5ZXH - chains B and C of the 6 polymer chains in the assembly; structure by X-ray diffraction, 2.80 A resolution.

[Chain B]
Protein: Tubulin beta-2B chain
Organism: Bos taurus
UniProtKB: Q6B856 (TBB2B_BOVIN); residues 1-445 here = UniProt positions 1-445
Amino-acid sequence (445 residues; row label = number of the first residue in the row):
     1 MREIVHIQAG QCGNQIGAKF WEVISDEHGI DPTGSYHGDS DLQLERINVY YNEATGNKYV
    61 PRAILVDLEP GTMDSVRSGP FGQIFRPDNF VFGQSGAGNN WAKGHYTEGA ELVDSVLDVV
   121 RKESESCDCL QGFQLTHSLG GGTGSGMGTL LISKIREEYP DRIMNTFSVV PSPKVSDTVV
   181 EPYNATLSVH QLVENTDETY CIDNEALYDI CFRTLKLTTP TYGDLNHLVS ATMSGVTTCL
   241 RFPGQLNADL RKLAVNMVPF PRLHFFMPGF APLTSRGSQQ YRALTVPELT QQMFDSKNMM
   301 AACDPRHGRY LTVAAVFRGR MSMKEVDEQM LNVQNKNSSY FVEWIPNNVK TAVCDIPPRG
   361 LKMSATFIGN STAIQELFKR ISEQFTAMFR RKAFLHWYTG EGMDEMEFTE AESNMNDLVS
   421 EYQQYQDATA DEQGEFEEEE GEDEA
Disordered / not traced: 276-279, 429-445
Construct notes: engineered mutation Val-170 (Met in Q6B856), Val-316 (Ile in Q6B856)
Ion coordination: Mg2+: Gln-11, Asp-177 (together with GDP); Ca2+ near Glu-111 (its only coordinating residue here)
Residues lining bound ligands:
  - 9LX (2-(6-fluoro-3-{[(4-methoxyphenyl)methyl]amino}imidazo[1,2-a]pyridin-2-yl)phenol): Val-236, Cys-239, Leu-240, Leu-246, Ala-248, Asp-249, Lys-252, Leu-253, Asn-256, Met-257, Thr-312, Val-313, Ala-314, Ala-315, Val-316, Asn-348, Lys-350, Thr-351, Ala-352, Ile-368
  - GDP (guanosine-5'-diphosphate): Gly-10, Gln-11, Cys-12, Gln-15, Ile-16, Asp-67, Asn-99, Ser-138, Gly-140, Gly-141, Gly-142, Thr-143, Gly-144, Ser-145, Val-169, Pro-171, Val-175, Ser-176, Asp-177, Glu-181, Asn-204, Leu-207, Tyr-222, Leu-225, Asn-226
Swiss-Prot annotation at these positions:
  - motif: Met-1 to Ile-4 (MREI motif)
  - binding site (GTP): Gln-11, Glu-69, Ser-138, Gly-142, Thr-143, Gly-144, Asn-204, Asn-226
  - binding site (Mg(2+)): Glu-69
  - modified residue: Ser-40 (Phosphoserine), Thr-55 (Phosphothreonine), Lys-58 (N6-acetyllysine), Ser-172 (Phosphoserine), Thr-285 (Phosphothreonine), Thr-290 (Phosphothreonine), Arg-318 (Omega-N-methylarginine), Glu-438 (5-glutamyl polyglutamate)
  - cross-link (Glycyl lysine isopeptide (Lys-Gly)): Lys-58 (interchain with G-Cter in ubiquitin), Lys-324 (interchain with G-Cter in ubiquitin)

[Chain C]
Protein: Tubulin alpha-1B chain
Organism: Sus scrofa
UniProtKB: Q2XVP4 (TBA1B_PIG); residue numbers follow UniProt; this construct covers 1-450
Amino-acid sequence (450 residues; numbered 1 to 450; the number before each row is that of its first residue):
     1 MRECISIHVG QAGVQIGNAC WELYCLEHGI QPDGQMPSDK TIGGGDDSFN TFFSETGAGK
    61 HVPRAVFVDL EPTVIDEVRT GTYRQLFHPE QLITGKEDAA NNYARGHYTI GKEIIDLVLD
   121 RIRKLADQCT GLQGFLVFHS FGGGTGSGFT SLLMERLSVD YGKKSKLEFS IYPAPQVSTA
   181 VVEPYNSILT THTTLEHSDC AFMVDNEAIY DICRRNLDIE RPTYTNLNRL ISQIVSSITA
   241 SLRFDGALNV DLTEFQTNLV PYPRIHFPLA TYAPVISAEK AYHEQLSVAE ITNACFEPAN
   301 QMVKCDPRHG KYMACCLLYR GDVVPKDVNA AIATIKTKRS IQFVDWCPTG FKVGINYQPP
   361 TVVPGGDLAK VQRAVCMLSN TTAIAEAWAR LDHKFDLMYA KRAFVHWYVG EGMEEGEFSE
   421 AREDMAALEK DYEEVGVDSV EGEGEEEGEE
Disordered / not traced: 441-450
Ion coordination: Ca2+: Asp-39, Thr-41, Gly-44, Glu-55
Residues lining bound ligands:
  - 9LX (2-(6-fluoro-3-{[(4-methoxyphenyl)methyl]amino}imidazo[1,2-a]pyridin-2-yl)phenol): Ser-178, Thr-179, Ala-180, Val-181
  - GTP (guanosine-5'-triphosphate): Gly-10, Gln-11, Ala-12, Gln-15, Ile-16, Asp-69, Asp-98, Ala-99, Ala-100, Asn-101, Ser-140, Gly-142, Gly-143, Gly-144, Thr-145, Gly-146, Ile-171, Pro-173, Val-177, Ser-178, Thr-179, Glu-183, Asn-206, Tyr-224, Leu-227, Asn-228, Ile-231
Swiss-Prot annotation at these positions:
  - motif: Met-1 to Cys-4 (MREC motif)
  - active site: Glu-254
  - binding site (GTP): Gly-10, Gln-11, Ala-12, Gln-15, Glu-71, Ala-99, Ser-140, Gly-143, Gly-144, Thr-145, Gly-146, Thr-179, Glu-183, Asn-206, Tyr-224, Asn-228, Leu-252
  - binding site (Mg(2+)): Glu-71
  - modified residue: Lys-40 (N6,N6,N6-trimethyllysine), Ser-48 (Phosphoserine), Ser-232 (Phosphoserine), Tyr-282 (3'-nitrotyrosine), Arg-339 (Omega-N-methylarginine), Ser-439 (Phosphoserine), Glu-443 (5-glutamyl polyglutamate), Glu-445 (5-glutamyl polyglutamate)
  - cross-link (Glycyl lysine isopeptide (Lys-Gly)): Lys-326 (interchain with G-Cter in ubiquitin), Lys-370 (interchain with G-Cter in ubiquitin)

[Chain B / chain C interface]
Pairs across the interface (38):
  Gln-94(B) / Met-1(C)
  Ser-95(B) / Arg-2(C)
  Asn-99(B) / Glu-254(C)
  Asp-177(B) / Glu-254(C)
  Asp-177(B) / Lys-352(C)  hydrogen bond (backbone-side chain)
  Thr-178(B) / Glu-254(C)
  Thr-178(B) / Asn-258(C)
  Val-179(B) / Asn-258(C)  hydrogen bond (backbone-side chain)
  Val-179(B) / Pro-348(C)  hydrophobic
  Val-180(B) / Thr-257(C)
  Thr-219(B) / Lys-326(C)
  Ala-387(B) / Trp-346(C)
  Met-388(B) / Trp-346(C)
  Arg-390(B) / Asp-345(C)  salt bridge
  Arg-390(B) / Ser-439(C)
  Arg-391(B) / Tyr-262(C)  hydrogen bond (backbone-side chain)
  Arg-391(B) / Asp-345(C)  salt bridge
  Arg-391(B) / Trp-346(C)
  Arg-391(B) / Glu-434(C)  hydrogen bond (side chain-backbone)
  Arg-391(B) / Val-435(C)
  Arg-391(B) / Val-437(C)  hydrogen bond (side chain-backbone)
  Arg-391(B) / Asp-438(C)
  Arg-391(B) / Ser-439(C)  hydrogen bond
  Lys-392(B) / Tyr-262(C)
  Ala-393(B) / Pro-261(C)
  Ala-393(B) / Tyr-262(C)
  Ala-393(B) / Trp-346(C)  hydrophobic
  Phe-394(B) / Thr-257(C)
  Phe-394(B) / Asn-258(C)
  Phe-394(B) / Val-260(C)
  Phe-394(B) / Pro-261(C)  hydrogen bond (backbone-backbone)
  His-396(B) / Val-260(C)  hydrogen bond (side chain-backbone)
  His-396(B) / Pro-261(C)
  His-396(B) / Tyr-262(C)
  His-396(B) / Pro-263(C)
  Trp-397(B) / Gln-256(C)
  Trp-397(B) / Thr-257(C)  hydrogen bond (side chain-backbone)
  Trp-397(B) / Val-260(C)
Interface residues without a listed pair, chain B (19 interface residues in all): Gly-98, Leu-395
Interface residues without a listed pair, chain C (23 interface residues in all): Pro-325, Asn-329, Cys-347

[Overview]
19 residues of chain B and 23 residues of chain C are in contact, with 9 hydrogen bonds and 2 salt bridges.
Polar contacts include Arg-390(B)/Asp-345(C), Arg-391(B)/Asp-345(C) and Asp-177(B)/Lys-352(C). Ligands of
chain B: GDP and compound 9LX. Ligands of chain C: GTP and compound 9LX.
Chain B is Tubulin beta-2B chain (Bos taurus) and chain C is Tubulin alpha-1B chain (Sus scrofa); the
structure, The structure of MT189-tubulin complex, was determined by X-ray diffraction.
